PDB entry 7JG7 | electron microscopy, 3.50 A resolution | chains C and E of the 20 polymer chains in the assembly

== Chain C ==
Protein: ATP synthase subunit alpha
Source organism: Mycolicibacterium smegmatis
Notes: EC 7.1.2.2
Reference sequence: A0A0D6IV93 (A0A0D6IV93_MYCSM); numbering as in UniProt (aligned over 23-548)
Chain sequence (548 residues; numbered 1 to 548; the number before each row is that of its first residue; X marks 22 residues of unknown identity (built as UNK)):
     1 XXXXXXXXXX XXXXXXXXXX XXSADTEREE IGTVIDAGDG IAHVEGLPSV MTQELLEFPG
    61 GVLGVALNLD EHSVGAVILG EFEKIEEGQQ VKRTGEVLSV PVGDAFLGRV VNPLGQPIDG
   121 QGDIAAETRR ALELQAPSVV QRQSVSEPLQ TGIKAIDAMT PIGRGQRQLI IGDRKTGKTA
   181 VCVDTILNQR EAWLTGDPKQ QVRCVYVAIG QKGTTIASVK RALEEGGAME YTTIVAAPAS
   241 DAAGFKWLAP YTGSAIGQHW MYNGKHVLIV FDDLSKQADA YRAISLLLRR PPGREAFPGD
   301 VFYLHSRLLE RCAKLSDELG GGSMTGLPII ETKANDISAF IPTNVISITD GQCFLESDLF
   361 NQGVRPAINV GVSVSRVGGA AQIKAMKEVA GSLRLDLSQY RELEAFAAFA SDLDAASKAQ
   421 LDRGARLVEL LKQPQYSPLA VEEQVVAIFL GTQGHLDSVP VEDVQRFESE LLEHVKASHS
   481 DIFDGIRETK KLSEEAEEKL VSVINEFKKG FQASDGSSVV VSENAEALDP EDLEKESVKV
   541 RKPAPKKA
Unresolved in the structure: 1-11, 23-27, 517-526, 546-548

== Chain E ==
Protein: ATP synthase subunit beta
Source organism: Mycolicibacterium smegmatis
Notes: EC 7.1.2.2
Reference sequence: A0A0D6IU77 (A0A0D6IU77_MYCSM); numbering as in UniProt (aligned over 1-475)
Chain sequence (475 residues; row label = number of the first residue in the row):
     1 MTATAEKTAG RVVRITGPVV DVEFPRGSVP ELFNALHAEI TFGALAKTLT LEVAQHLGDS
    61 LVRCISMQPT DGLVRGVEVT DTGASISVPV GDGVKGHVFN ALGDCLDDPG YGKDFEHWSI
   121 HRKPPAFSDL EPRTEMLETG LKVVDLLTPY VRGGKIALFG GAGVGKTVLI QEMINRIARN
   181 FGGTSVFAGV GERTREGNDL WVELADANVL KDTALVFGQM DEPPGTRMRV ALSALTMAEF
   241 FRDEQGQDVL LFIDNIFRFT QAGSEVSTLL GRMPSAVGYQ PTLADEMGEL QERITSTRGR
   301 SITSMQAVYV PADDYTDPAP ATTFAHLDAT TELSRAVFSK GIFPAVDPLA SSSTILDPAI
   361 VGDEHYRVAQ EVIRILQRYK DLQDIIAILG IDELSEEDKQ LVNRARRIER FLSQNMMAAE
   421 QFTGQPGSTV PLKETIEAFD KLTKGEFDHL PEQAFFLIGG LDDLAKKAES LGAKL
Unresolved in the structure: 1-7, 472-475

== Interface between chain C and chain E ==
Contacting residue pairs (7; chain C residue first):
  Ile35(C) - Gly58(E)  hydrogen bond (backbone-backbone)
  Asp36(C) - His56(E)
  Ala37(C) - Gln55(E)
  Ala37(C) - His56(E)  hydrogen bond (backbone-backbone)
  Ile118(C) - Ser128(E)
  Ala239(C) - Gly288(E)
  Asn361(C) - Arg374(E)
Interface residues without a listed pair, chain C (8 interface residues in all): Ser240, Ala283
Interface residues without a listed pair, chain E (11 interface residues in all): Leu57, Thr282, Ala284, Glu289, Ile373

== Overview ==
Chain C and chain E form an interface of 8 and 11 residues respectively; the contacts include 2 hydrogen
bonds. Main-chain hydrogen bonds include Ile35(C)-Gly58(E) and Ala37(C)-His56(E).
Chain C is ATP synthase subunit alpha and chain E is ATP synthase subunit beta, both from Mycolicibacterium
smegmatis; the structure, Cryo-EM structure of bedaquiline-free Mycobacterium smegmatis ATP synthase
rotational state 3 (backbone model), was determined by electron microscopy, deposited together with 7JG5,
7JG6, 7JG8, 7JG9, 7JGA, 7JGB and 7JGC.
